PDB entry 1PL2 | X-ray diffraction, 1.80 A resolution | chains A and B

# Chain A (and B)
Molecule: Glutathione S-transferase A1
Organism: Homo sapiens
Notes: EC 2.5.1.18; chain B of this document is another copy of the same molecule, construct and numbering; everything in this record applies to it too
Reference sequence: P08263 (GSTA1_HUMAN); aligned to UniProt positions 1-222 over residues 1-222
Amino-acid sequence (222 residues; numbered 1 to 222; the number before each row is that of its first residue):
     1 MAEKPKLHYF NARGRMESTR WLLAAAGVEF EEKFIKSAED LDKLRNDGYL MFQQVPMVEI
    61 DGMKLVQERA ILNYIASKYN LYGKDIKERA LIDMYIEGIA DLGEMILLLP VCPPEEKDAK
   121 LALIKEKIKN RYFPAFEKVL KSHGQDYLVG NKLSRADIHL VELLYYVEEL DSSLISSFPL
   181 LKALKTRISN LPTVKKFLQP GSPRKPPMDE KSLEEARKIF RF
Not modelled in the structure: 1
Modified / non-standard residues: C112 (s-hydroxycysteine; CSO)
Sequence notes: engineered mutation E68 (Thr67 in P08263); modified residue (112)
Residues lining bound ligands: decarboxy-glutathione (ABY; N-(4-aminobutanoyl)-S-(4-methoxybenzyl)-L-cysteinylglycine): Y9, F10, R15, R45, Q53, Q54, V55, Q67, L107, V111, M208, A216, F220, F222
UniProt features mapped onto this chain:
  - binding site (glutathione): Y9, R45, Q54, V55
  - modified residue: M1 (N-acetylmethionine), A2 (N-acetylalanine), K4 (N6-succinyllysine)

# How chain A and chain B interact
Residue-residue contacts - 67 pairs, chain A then chain B:
  G48(A) - K138(B)
  M51(A) - M94(B)  hydrophobic
  M51(A) - Y95(B)  hydrophobic
  M51(A) - A135(B)
  M51(A) - F136(B)  hydrophobic
  M51(A) - V139(B)  hydrophobic
  F52(A) - M94(B)
  F52(A) - Y95(B)
  F52(A) - G98(B)
  F52(A) - R131(B)  hydrogen bond (backbone-side chain)
  F52(A) - Y132(B)  hydrophobic
  F52(A) - A135(B)  hydrophobic
  F52(A) - F136(B)  hydrophobic
  Q53(A) - R131(B)
  Q54(A) - R131(B)  hydrogen bond
  D61(A) - K87(B)  hydrogen bond (backbone-side chain)
  M63(A) - A90(B)  hydrophobic
  K64(A) - M94(B)
  L65(A) - A90(B)  hydrophobic
  V66(A) - M94(B)
  Q67(A) - M94(B)
  Q67(A) - E97(B)
  Q67(A) - G98(B)
  Q67(A) - D101(B)  hydrogen bond
  R69(A) - R69(B)
  R69(A) - E97(B)  salt bridge
  A70(A) - D93(B)
  A70(A) - M94(B)
  N73(A) - Y82(B)
  N73(A) - D93(B)  hydrogen bond
  Y74(A) - I86(B)  hydrophobic
  Y74(A) - A90(B)  hydrophobic
  S77(A) - I86(B)
  S77(A) - R89(B)
  K78(A) - I86(B)
  Y82(A) - N73(B)
  I86(A) - Y74(B)  hydrophobic
  I86(A) - S77(B)
  I86(A) - K78(B)
  K87(A) - D61(B)  hydrogen bond (side chain-backbone)
  R89(A) - S77(B)  hydrogen bond
  A90(A) - M63(B)  hydrophobic
  A90(A) - L65(B)  hydrophobic
  D93(A) - A70(B)
  D93(A) - N73(B)  hydrogen bond
  M94(A) - M51(B)  hydrophobic
  M94(A) - F52(B)
  M94(A) - K64(B)
  M94(A) - L65(B)  hydrophobic
  M94(A) - V66(B)  hydrogen bond (side chain-backbone)
  M94(A) - Q67(B)
  M94(A) - A70(B)
  Y95(A) - M51(B)  hydrophobic
  E97(A) - Q67(B)
  E97(A) - R69(B)  salt bridge
  G98(A) - F52(B)
  G98(A) - Q67(B)
  D101(A) - Q67(B)  hydrogen bond
  R131(A) - F52(B)  hydrogen bond (side chain-backbone)
  R131(A) - Q53(B)
  R131(A) - Q54(B)
  Y132(A) - F52(B)  hydrophobic
  A135(A) - M51(B)
  A135(A) - F52(B)  hydrophobic
  F136(A) - M51(B)  hydrophobic
  F136(A) - F52(B)  hydrophobic
  V139(A) - M51(B)  hydrophobic
Interface residues without a listed pair, chain A (34 interface residues in all): R45
Interface residues without a listed pair, chain B (34 interface residues in all): R45

# In short
Chain A and chain B each contribute 34 residues to their interface, with 11 hydrogen bonds and 2 salt bridges.
Polar pairs include R69(A)-E97(B), F52(A)-R131(B) and Q54(A)-R131(B). Bound to chain A: decarboxy-glutathione.
UniProt lists 4 glutathione-binding residues on chain A.
Chain A and chain B are both Glutathione S-transferase A1 (Homo sapiens); the structure, Crystal structure of
human glutathione transferase (GST) A1-1 T68E mutant in complex with decarboxy-glutathione, was determined by
X-ray diffraction (same publication as 1XWG, 1PKW, 1PKZ and 1PL1).
